PDB entry 9DI4 | X-ray diffraction, 2.70 A resolution | chains A and B of the 3 polymer chains in the assembly

[Chain A]
Name: RecQ-mediated genome instability protein 1
From: Homo sapiens
UniProtKB: Q9H9A7 (RMI1_HUMAN); residue numbers follow UniProt; this construct covers 475-625
Sequence (152 residues; each row starts with the number of its first residue):
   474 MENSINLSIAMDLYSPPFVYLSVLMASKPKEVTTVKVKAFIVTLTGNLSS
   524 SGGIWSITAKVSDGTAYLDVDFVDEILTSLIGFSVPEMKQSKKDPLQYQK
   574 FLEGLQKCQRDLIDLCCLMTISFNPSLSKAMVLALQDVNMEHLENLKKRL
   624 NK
Disordered / not traced: 474-482
Construct notes: initiating methionine (474)
Bound ions: Zn2+ near Glu548 (its only coordinating residue here)

[Chain B]
Name: RecQ-mediated genome instability protein 2
From: Homo sapiens
UniProtKB: Q96E14 (RMI2_HUMAN); residues 1-147 here = UniProt positions 1-147
Sequence (147 residues; numbered 1 to 147; the number before each row is that of its first residue):
     1 MAAAADSFSGGPAGVRLPRSPPLKVLAEQLRRDAEGGPGAWRLSRAAAGR
    51 GPLDLAAVWMQGRVVMADRGEARLRDPSGDFSVRGLERVPRGRPCLVPGK
   101 YVMVMGVVQACSPEPCLQAVKMTDLSDNPIHESMWELEVEDLHRNIP
Disordered / not traced: 1-9
Bound ions: Zn2+: Glu28, Glu114
Swiss-Prot annotation at these positions:
  - DNA-binding region: Ser44 to Glu114 (OB)
  - modified residue: Ala2 (N-acetylalanine), Ser7 (Phosphoserine)
  - mutagenesis: Lys24 (K24A: Abolishes interaction with RMI1, TOP3A and BLM), Trp59 (W59A: According to PubMed:18923083, abolishes interaction with RMI1, TOP3A and BLM. According to PubMed:18923082, does not affect interaction with RMI1 and TOP3A), Lys100 (K100A: Does not affect interaction with RMI1, TOP3A and BLM), Lys121 (K121A: According to PubMed:18923083, does not affect interaction with RMI1, TOP3A and BLM. According to PubMed:18923082, affects interaction with BLM and the BMI complex), Trp135 (W135A: Abolishes interaction with RMI1, TOP3A and BLM)

[How chain A and chain B interact]
Pairs across the interface - 66 pairs, chain A then chain B:
  Met484(A) - Asp141(B)
  Met484(A) - Asn145(B)
  Tyr493(A) - Glu138(B)
  Tyr493(A) - Asp141(B)  hydrogen bond
  Tyr493(A) - Leu142(B)
  Tyr493(A) - Asn145(B)
  Lys511(A) - His131(B)  hydrogen bond
  Lys511(A) - Glu138(B)  salt bridge
  Phe513(A) - Pro22(B)  hydrophobic
  Phe513(A) - Trp59(B)  hydrophobic
  Phe513(A) - Met105(B)  hydrophobic
  Ile514(A) - Lys121(B)  hydrogen bond (backbone-side chain)
  Val515(A) - Leu17(B)  hydrophobic
  Val515(A) - Met105(B)  hydrophobic
  Thr516(A) - Val15(B)
  Leu517(A) - Val15(B)
  Thr518(A) - Pro12(B)
  Lys533(A) - Gly10(B)
  Lys533(A) - Leu17(B)
  Ser535(A) - Pro21(B)
  Ser535(A) - Pro22(B)
  Ser535(A) - Trp59(B)
  Asp536(A) - Lys24(B)
  Asp536(A) - Trp59(B)
  Gly537(A) - Pro22(B)
  Gly537(A) - Leu23(B)
  Gly537(A) - Trp59(B)
  Thr538(A) - Pro21(B)
  Ala539(A) - Pro21(B)  hydrophobic
  Tyr540(A) - Pro18(B)  hydrogen bond (side chain-backbone)
  Tyr540(A) - Arg19(B)
  Tyr540(A) - Ser20(B)  hydrogen bond (side chain-backbone)
  Tyr540(A) - Pro21(B)  hydrophobic
  Tyr540(A) - Met105(B)
  Arg583(A) - Gly92(B)
  Arg583(A) - Arg93(B)
  Asp584(A) - Arg93(B)  salt bridge
  Ile586(A) - Pro90(B)  hydrophobic
  Ile586(A) - Arg91(B)
  Ile586(A) - Gly92(B)
  Ile586(A) - Lys121(B)  hydrogen bond (backbone-side chain)
  Ile586(A) - Thr123(B)  hydrogen bond (backbone-side chain)
  Asp587(A) - Gly92(B)
  Asp587(A) - Arg93(B)  salt bridge
  Asp587(A) - Thr123(B)
  Cys589(A) - Trp59(B)  hydrophobic
  Cys589(A) - His131(B)
  Asp610(A) - Asn128(B)  hydrogen bond
  Asp610(A) - His131(B)  salt bridge
  Val611(A) - Asn128(B)  hydrogen bond (backbone-side chain)
  Val611(A) - Ile130(B)
  Val611(A) - His131(B)
  Val611(A) - Met134(B)  hydrophobic
  Asn612(A) - Ile130(B)
  Leu616(A) - Ser133(B)
  Leu616(A) - Leu137(B)  hydrophobic
  Leu619(A) - Leu137(B)  hydrophobic
  Leu619(A) - Glu138(B)
  Leu619(A) - Asp141(B)
  Lys620(A) - Leu137(B)
  Arg622(A) - Asp141(B)  salt bridge
  Leu623(A) - Leu137(B)
  Leu623(A) - Glu140(B)
  Leu623(A) - Asp141(B)
  Leu623(A) - Arg144(B)  hydrogen bond (backbone-side chain)
  Lys625(A) - Glu140(B)  salt bridge
Interface residues without a listed pair, chain A (34 interface residues in all): Phe491, Val496, Met613, His615
Interface residues without a listed pair, chain B (35 interface residues in all): Gln61, Met103, Asp124, Leu125

[In short]
34 residues of chain A face 35 of chain B across their interface, with 10 hydrogen bonds and 6 salt bridges.
Polar pairs include Lys511(A)-Glu138(B), Asp584(A)-Arg93(B) and Asp587(A)-Arg93(B). UniProt lists a
DNA-binding region and 5 mutagenesis sites on chain B.
Chain A is RecQ-mediated genome instability protein 1 and chain B is RecQ-mediated genome instability protein
2, both from Homo sapiens; the structure, RMI1-RMI2 bound to cyclic peptide L4, was determined by X-ray
diffraction (same publication as 9DHK).
